PDB entry 9BK6 | X-ray diffraction, 2.00 A resolution | chains A and B

# Chain A
Molecule: B10_CYTX binder
Organism: synthetic construct
Amino-acid sequence (104 residues; row label = number of the first residue in the row):
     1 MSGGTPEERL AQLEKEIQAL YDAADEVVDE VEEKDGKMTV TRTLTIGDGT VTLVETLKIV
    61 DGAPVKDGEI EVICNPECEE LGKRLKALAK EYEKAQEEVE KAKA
Unresolved in the structure: 1-2, 104
Cystine bridges: Cys-74/Cys-78

# Chain B
Molecule: Cytotoxin 1
Organism: Naja pallida
UniProt: P01468 (3SA1_NAJPA); residues 101-160 here correspond to UniProt positions 1-60 (UniProt number = residue number - 100)
Amino-acid sequence (60 residues; each row starts with the number of its first residue):
   101 LKCNQLIPPF WKTCPKGKNL CYKMTMRAAP MVPVKRGCID VCPKSSLLIK YMCCNTDKCN
Cystine bridges: Cys-103/Cys-121, Cys-114/Cys-138, Cys-142/Cys-153, Cys-154/Cys-159

# Interface between chain A and chain B
Pairs across the interface (44):
  Glu-14(A) with Arg-127(B), salt bridge
  Ile-17(A) with Arg-127(B); Leu-147(B), hydrophobic
  Tyr-21(A) with Arg-127(B); Leu-147(B), hydrogen bond (side chain-backbone); Leu-148(B)
  Asp-29(A) with Met-126(B)
  Val-31(A) with Met-126(B), hydrophobic; Val-134(B), hydrophobic
  Glu-33(A) with Lys-135(B), salt bridge
  Met-38(A) with Met-124(B), hydrophobic; Val-134(B), hydrophobic
  Val-40(A) with Met-126(B), hydrophobic; Leu-148(B); Ile-149(B), hydrophobic
  Arg-42(A) with Met-126(B); Arg-127(B); Ala-128(B); Leu-148(B)
  Leu-53(A) with Leu-148(B)
  Glu-55(A) with Ser-146(B), hydrogen bond; Leu-147(B), hydrogen bond (side chain-backbone); Leu-148(B), hydrogen bond (side chain-backbone); Ile-149(B)
  Leu-57(A) with Ile-149(B), hydrophobic; Tyr-151(B)
  Ile-59(A) with Lys-135(B)
  Asp-61(A) with Lys-118(B), salt bridge
  Gly-62(A) with Tyr-122(B); Lys-135(B)
  Ala-63(A) with Tyr-122(B); Ile-139(B), hydrophobic
  Pro-64(A) with Tyr-122(B); Met-124(B), hydrophobic; Tyr-151(B), hydrophobic
  Ile-70(A) with Leu-147(B), hydrophobic
  Leu-85(A) with Leu-147(B)
  Ala-89(A) with Leu-147(B), hydrophobic
  Tyr-92(A) with Arg-127(B), hydrogen bond; Ser-145(B); Ser-146(B)
  Gln-96(A) with Lys-144(B); Ser-145(B), hydrogen bond (side chain-backbone)
  Glu-97(A) with Lys-144(B)
Also at the interface, not in a pair above, chain A (26 interface residues in all): Val-54, Leu-88, Glu-100
Also at the interface, not in a pair above, chain B (17 interface residues in all): Lys-150
From the paper, about this interface:
  - interface residues, chain B: Lys-118(B)

# Summary
26 residues of chain A and 17 residues of chain B are in contact, with 6 hydrogen bonds and 3 salt bridges.
Polar contacts include Glu-14(A)/Arg-127(B), Glu-33(A)/Lys-135(B) and Asp-61(A)/Lys-118(B). The paper reports
the interface residue Lys-118(B).
Chain A is B10_CYTX binder (synthetic construct) and chain B is Cytotoxin 1 (Naja pallida); the structure,
Structure of B10_CYTX binder-complex, was determined by X-ray diffraction together with 9BK5 and 9BK7 from the
same study.
